Entry 8WOC (electron microscopy, 3.28 A resolution); this record covers chains P and S of the 13 polymer chains in the assembly.

[Chain P (and S)]
Protein: SIR2-like domain-containing protein
From: Paenibacillus sp. 453mf
Notes: chain S of this document is another copy of the same molecule, construct and numbering; everything in this record applies to it too
UniProtKB: A0A1I6T0R8 (A0A1I6T0R8_9BACL); residue numbers follow UniProt; this construct covers 1-381
Amino-acid sequence (381 residues; each row starts with the number of its first residue):
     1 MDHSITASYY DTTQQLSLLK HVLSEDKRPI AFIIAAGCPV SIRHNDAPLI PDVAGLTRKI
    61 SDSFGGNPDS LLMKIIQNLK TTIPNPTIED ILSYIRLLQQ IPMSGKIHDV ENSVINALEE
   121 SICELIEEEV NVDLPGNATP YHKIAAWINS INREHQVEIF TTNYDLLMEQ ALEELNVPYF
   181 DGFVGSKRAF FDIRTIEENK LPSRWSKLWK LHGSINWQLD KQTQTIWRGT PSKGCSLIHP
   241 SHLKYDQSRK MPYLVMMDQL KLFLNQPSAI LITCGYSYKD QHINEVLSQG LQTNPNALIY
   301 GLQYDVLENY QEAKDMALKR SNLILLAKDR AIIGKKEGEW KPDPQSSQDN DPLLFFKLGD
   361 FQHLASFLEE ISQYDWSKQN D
Unresolved in the structure: 1-7, 65-69, 246-250, 342-353, 374-381 (chain S: 1-10, 64-71, 342-356, 374-381)

[Interface between chain P and chain S]
Pairs across the interface - 28 pairs, chain P then chain S:
  Glu169(P) with Ser186(S)
  Glu173(P) with Gly185(S); Ser186(S), hydrogen bond (side chain-backbone); Arg188(S); Phe190(S)
  Asn176(P) with Phe190(S)
  Val177(P) with Phe190(S)
  Tyr179(P) with Val184(S); Gly185(S); Ser186(S), hydrogen bond
  Val184(P) with Tyr179(S); Trp205(S), hydrophobic
  Gly185(P) with Tyr179(S)
  Ser186(P) with Tyr179(S), hydrogen bond (backbone-side chain); Arg228(S)
  Lys187(P) with Gln170(S)
  Phe190(P) with Asn176(S); Val177(S)
  Arg194(P) with Arg204(S)
  Thr195(P) with Trp205(S)
  Lys200(P) with Pro202(S)
  Pro202(P) with Lys200(S)
  Arg204(P) with Arg194(S)
  Trp205(P) with Val184(S), hydrophobic; Thr195(S)
  Arg228(P) with Gly185(S); Ser186(S); Lys187(S)
Other interface residues (no listed pair), chain P (20 interface residues in all): Leu172, Pro178, Arg188
Other interface residues (no listed pair), chain S (22 interface residues in all): Glu173, Pro178, Asp181, Ala189, Leu201

[Summary]
20 residues of chain P and 22 residues of chain S are in contact; the contacts include 3 hydrogen bonds. Polar
contacts include Glu173(P)-Ser186(S) and Tyr179(P)-Ser186(S).
Chain P and chain S are both SIR2-like domain-containing protein (Paenibacillus sp. 453mf); the structure,
Cryo-EM structure of SIR2/HerA complex, was determined by electron microscopy.
